6C3P - chains A and E of the 8 polymer chains in the assembly; structure by electron microscopy, 5.60 A resolution (low resolution: residue-level contacts below are approximate; hydrogen-bond / salt-bridge calls are withheld).

== Chain A ==
Molecule: ATP-sensitive inward rectifier potassium channel 11
Organism: Homo sapiens
UniProt: Q14654 (KCJ11_HUMAN); residue numbers follow UniProt; this construct covers 1-390
Sequence (406 residues; numbered -5 to 400; the number before each row is that of its first residue; numbers below 1 keep their minus sign (Ser-5 is residue -5)):
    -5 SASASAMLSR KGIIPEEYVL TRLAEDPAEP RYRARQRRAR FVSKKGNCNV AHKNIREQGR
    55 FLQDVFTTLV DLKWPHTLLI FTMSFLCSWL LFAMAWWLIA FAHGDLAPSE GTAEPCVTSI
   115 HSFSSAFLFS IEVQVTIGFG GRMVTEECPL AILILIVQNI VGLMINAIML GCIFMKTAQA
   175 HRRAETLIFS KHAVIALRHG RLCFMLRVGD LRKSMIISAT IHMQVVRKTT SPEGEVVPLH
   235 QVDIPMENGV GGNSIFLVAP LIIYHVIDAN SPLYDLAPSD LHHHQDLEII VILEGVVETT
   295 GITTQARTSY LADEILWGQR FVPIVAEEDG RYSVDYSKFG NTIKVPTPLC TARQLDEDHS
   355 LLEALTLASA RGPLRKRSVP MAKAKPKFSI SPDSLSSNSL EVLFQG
Not modelled in the structure: -5 to 31, 360-400
Differences from the reference sequence: expression tag (-5 to 0, 391-400)
Disulfide bonds: Cys110-Cys142
Residues lining bound ligands:
  - ATP (adenosine-5'-triphosphate), molecule 1: Lys39, Ile182, Phe183, Ser184, Lys185, Leu205, Tyr330, Ser331, Lys332, Phe333, Gly334, Asn335
  - ATP, molecule 2: Asn48, Ile49, Arg50, Glu51
Curated features (UniProtKB/Swiss-Prot):
  - motif: Thr130 to Gly135 (Selectivity filter)
  - binding site (ATP): Asn48, Arg50, Tyr330
  - binding site (K(+)): Thr130, Phe133
  - binding site (a 1,2-diacyl-sn-glycero-3-phospho-(1D-myo-inositol-4,5-bisphosphate)): Arg176
  - site: Asn160 (Role in the control of polyamine-mediated channel gating and in the blocking by intracellular magnesium)
  - modified residue: Thr341 (Phosphothreonine), Ser385 (Phosphoserine)
  - natural variant: Arg34 (R34H: In HHF2), Phe35 (F35L: In PNDM2; F35V: In PNDM2), Gly40 (G40D: In HHF2), Cys42 (C42R: In TNDM3), His46 (H46Y: In PNDM2), Arg50 (R50P: In PNDM2; R50Q: In PNDM2), Gln52 (Q52R: In PNDM2), Gly53 (G53D: In PNDM2; G53R: In TNDM3; G53S: In TNDM3), Phe55 (F55L: In HHF2), Val59 (V59G: In PNDM2; V59M: In PNDM2), Phe60 (F60Y: In PNDM2), Val64 (V64L: In PNDM2; uncertain significance), 29 further natural variant entries in UniProt
  - mutagenesis: Val64 (V64M: Displays gain of function; increased open state stability, reduced ATP sensitivity and increased channel activity ...), Cys166 (C166S: The mutant channel is locked in an open conformation; when associated in cis with D-334), Gly334 (G334D: The mutant channel is locked in an open conformation; when associated in cis with S-166)

== Chain E ==
Molecule: ATP-binding cassette sub-family C member 8
Organism: Homo sapiens
UniProt: Q09428 (ABCC8_HUMAN); numbering as in UniProt (aligned over 1-1581)
Sequence (1581 residues; numbered 1 to 1581; the number before each row is that of its first residue):
     1 MPLAFCGSEN HSAAYRVDQG VLNNGCFVDA LNVVPHVFLL FITFPILFIG WGSQSSKVHI
    61 HHSTWLHFPG HNLRWILTFM LLFVLVCEIA EGILSDGVTE SHHLHLYMPA GMAFMAAVTS
   121 VVYYHNIETS NFPKLLIALL VYWTLAFITK TIKFVKFLDH AIGFSQLRFC LTGLLVILYG
   181 MLLLVEVNVI RVRRYIFFKT PREVKPPEDL QDLGVRFLQP FVNLLSKGTY WWMNAFIKTA
   241 HKKPIDLRAI GKLPIAMRAL TNYQRLCEAF DAQVRKDIQG TQGARAIWQA LSHAFGRRLV
   301 LSSTFRILAD LLGFAGPLCI FGIVDHLGKE NDVFQPKTQF LGVYFVSSQE FLANAYVLAV
   361 LLFLALLLQR TFLQASYYVA IETGINLRGA IQTKIYNKIM HLSTSNLSMG EMTAGQICNL
   421 VAIDTNQLMW FFFLCPNLWA MPVQIIVGVI LLYYILGVSA LIGAAVIILL APVQYFVATK
   481 LSQAQRSTLE YSNERLKQTN EMLRGIKLLK LYAWENIFRT RVETTRRKEM TSLRAFAIYT
   541 SISIFMNTAI PIAAVLITFV GHVSFFKEAD FSPSVAFASL SLFHILVTPL FLLSSVVRST
   601 VKALVSVQKL SEFLSSAEIR EEQCAPHEPT PQGPASKYQA VPLRVVNRKR PAREDCRGLT
   661 GPLQSLVPSA DGDADNCCVQ IMGGYFTWTP DGIPTLSNIT IRIPRGQLTM IVGQVGCGKS
   721 SLLLAALGEM QKVSGAVFWS SLPDSEIGED PSPERETATD LDIRKRGPVA YASQKPWLLN
   781 ATVEENIIFE SPFNKQRYKM VIEACSLQPD IDILPHGDQT QIGERGINLS GGQRQRISVA
   841 RALYQHANVV FLDDPFSALD IHLSDHLMQA GILELLRDDK RTVVLVTHKL QYLPHADWII
   901 AMKDGTIQRE GTLKDFQRSE CQLFEHWKTL MNRQDQELEK ETVTERKATE PPQGLSRAMS
   961 SRDGLLQDEE EEEEEAAESE EDDNLSSMLH QRAEIPWRAC AKYLSSAGIL LLSLLVFSQL
  1021 LKHMVLVAID YWLAKWTDSA LTLTPAARNC SLSQECTLDQ TVYAMVFTVL CSLGIVLCLV
  1081 TSVTVEWTGL KVAKRLHRSL LNRIILAPMR FFETTPLGSI LNRFSSDCNT IDQHIPSTLE
  1141 CLSRSTLLCV SALAVISYVT PVFLVALLPL AIVCYFIQKY FRVASRDLQQ LDDTTQLPLL
  1201 SHFAETVEGL TTIRAFRYEA RFQQKLLEYT DSNNIASLFL TAANRWLEVR MEYIGACVVL
  1261 IAAVTSISNS LHRELSAGLV GLGLTYALMV SNYLNWMVRN LADMELQLGA VKRIHGLLKT
  1321 EAESYEGLLA PSLIPKNWPD QGKIQIQNLS VRYDSSLKPV LKHVNALIAP GQKIGICGRT
  1381 GSGKSSFSLA FFRMVDTFEG HIIIDGIDIA KLPLHTLRSR LSIILQDPVL FSGTIRFNLD
  1441 PERKCSDSTL WEALEIAQLK LVVKALPGGL DAIITEGGEN FSQGQRQLFC LARAFVRKTS
  1501 IFIMDEATAS IDMATENILQ KVVMTAFADR TVVTIAHRVH TILSADLVIV LKRGAILEFD
  1561 KPEKLLSRKD SVFASFVRAD K
Not modelled in the structure: 1, 53-67, 278-285, 330-352, 564-572, 621-676, 741-765, 931-993, 1039-1060
Disulfide bonds: Cys6-Cys26
Ion coordination: Mg2+: Ser720, Gln774 (together with ATP)
Residues lining bound ligands:
  - ADP (adenosine-5'-diphosphate): Arg1110, Tyr1353, Val1360, Thr1380, Gly1381, Ser1382, Gly1383, Lys1384, Ser1385, Ser1386
  - ATP (adenosine-5'-triphosphate): Ser408, Met409, Trp688, Thr695, Gln714, Val715, Gly716, Cys717, Gly718, Lys719, Ser720, Ser721, Gln774, Asp854, His888, Glu1479, Asn1480, Phe1481, Ser1482, Gln1483, Gly1484
Curated features (UniProtKB/Swiss-Prot):
  - binding site (ATP): Trp688, Gly716, Ser720, Ser721, Ser1482
  - binding site (Mg(2+)): Ser720, Gln774
  - binding site (ADP): Thr1380, Gly1381, Gly1383, Lys1384, Ser1385, Ser1386
  - glycosylation (N-linked (GlcNAc...) asparagine): Asn10, Asn1049
  - natural variant: Gly7 (G7R: In HHF1), Val21 (V21D: In HHF1), Phe27 (F27S: In HHF1), Pro45 (P45L: In PNDM3), Gly70 (G70E: In HHF1), Asn72 (N72S: In PNDM3; uncertain significance), Arg74 (R74Q: In HHF1; R74W: In HHF1), Val86 (V86A: In PNDM3; V86G: In PNDM3), Gly111 (G111R: In HHF1), Ala116 (A116P: In HHF1), His125 (H125Q: In HHF1), Phe132 (F132L: In PNDM3; F132V: In PNDM3), 77 further natural variant entries in UniProt

== Interface between chain A and chain E ==
Residue-residue contacts (32; chain A residue first):
  Gln52(A) - Ser130(E)
  Gln52(A) - Phe132(E)
  Gly53(A) - Ser130(E)
  Gly53(A) - Phe132(E)
  Arg54(A) - Phe132(E)
  Phe55(A) - Phe132(E)
  His70(A) - Gly52(E)
  Ile74(A) - Phe48(E)
  Met77(A) - Phe44(E)
  Met77(A) - Phe48(E)
  Cys81(A) - Phe41(E)
  Leu84(A) - Phe41(E)
  Met88(A) - Val37(E)
  Trp91(A) - Phe5(E)
  Trp91(A) - Ala30(E)
  Leu92(A) - Phe27(E)
  Leu92(A) - Leu31(E)
  Leu92(A) - Val34(E)
  Phe95(A) - Arg16(E)
  Phe95(A) - Asp18(E)
  Phe95(A) - Asn24(E)
  Phe95(A) - Cys26(E)
  Phe95(A) - Phe27(E)
  Ala96(A) - Asp18(E)
  Ala96(A) - Val21(E)
  Ala96(A) - Phe27(E)
  His97(A) - Asp18(E)
  Gly98(A) - Asp18(E)
  Leu100(A) - Arg16(E)
  Ala101(A) - Ala13(E)
  Ala101(A) - Arg16(E)
  Ala101(A) - Val17(E)
Also at the interface, not in a pair above, chain A (22 interface residues in all): Asn48, Asp58, Ser78, Leu85
Also at the interface, not in a pair above, chain E (25 interface residues in all): Val33, Phe38, Pro45, Ile49, Leu213, Gly214

== Summary ==
22 residues of chain A face 25 of chain E across their interface. Bound to chain A: ATP. Ligands of chain E:
ADP and ATP.
Chain A is ATP-sensitive inward rectifier potassium channel 11 and chain E is ATP-binding cassette sub-family
C member 8, both from Homo sapiens; the structure, Cryo-EM structure of human KATP bound to ATP and ADP in
propeller form, was determined by electron microscopy, deposited together with 6C3O.
